PDB entry 6D6Q | electron microscopy, 3.45 A resolution | chains A and O of the 15 polymer chains in the assembly

[Chain A]
Protein: Exosome complex component RRP45
Source organism: Homo sapiens
UniProtKB: Q06265 (EXOS9_HUMAN), isoform Q06265-2; numbering as in UniProt (aligned over 1-456)
Amino-acid sequence (473 residues; numbered -16 to 456; the number before each row is that of its first residue; numbers below 1 keep their minus sign (Met-16 is residue -16)):
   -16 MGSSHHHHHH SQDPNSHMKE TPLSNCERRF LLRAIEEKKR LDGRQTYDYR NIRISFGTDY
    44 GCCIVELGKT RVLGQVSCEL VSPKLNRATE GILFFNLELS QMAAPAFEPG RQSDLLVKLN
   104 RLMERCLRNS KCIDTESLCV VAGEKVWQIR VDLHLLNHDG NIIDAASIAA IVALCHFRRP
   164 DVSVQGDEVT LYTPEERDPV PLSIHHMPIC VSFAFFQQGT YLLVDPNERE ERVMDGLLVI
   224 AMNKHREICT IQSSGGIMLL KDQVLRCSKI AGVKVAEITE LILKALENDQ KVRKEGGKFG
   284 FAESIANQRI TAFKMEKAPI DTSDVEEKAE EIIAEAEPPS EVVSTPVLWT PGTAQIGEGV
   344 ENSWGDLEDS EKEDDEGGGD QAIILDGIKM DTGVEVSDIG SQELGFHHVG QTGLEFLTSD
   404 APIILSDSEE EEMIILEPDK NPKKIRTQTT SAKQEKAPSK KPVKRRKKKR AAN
Disordered / not traced: -16 to 0, 288-456
Sequence notes: expression tag (-16 to 0)
UniProt features mapped onto this chain:
  - modified residue: Ser65 (Phosphoserine), Lys297 (N6-acetyllysine), Ser306 (Phosphoserine), Ser346 (Phosphoserine)
  - cross-link: Lys297 (Glycyl lysine isopeptide (Lys-Gly) (interchain with G-Cter in SUMO1))
  - natural variant: Leu14 (L14P: In PCH1D)
From the paper describing this entry:
  - binding site for DNA/RNA (chain O): Phe77, Arg111

[Chain O]
Molecule: DNA/RNA
Sequence (62 nucleotides; row label = number of the first residue in the row):
     1 GCGTCTTTAC GGTGCTCACC ACACCACACC ACACCACACC ACACCACACC ACACAAAAAA
    61 AA
Disordered / not traced: 1-3, 30-40

[Interface between chain A and chain O]
Residue-residue contacts (10):
  Lys67(A) - C42(O)  base contact
  Asn69(A) - A43(O)  sugar contact
  Leu76(A) - A41(O)  base contact
  Phe77(A) - A41(O)  base contact
  Arg104(A) - C42(O)  salt bridge to the phosphate
  Glu107(A) - A41(O)  hydrogen bond to the sugar
  Glu107(A) - C42(O)  sugar contact
  Arg111(A) - A41(O)  base contact
  Arg111(A) - C42(O)  hydrogen bond to the sugar
  Gln131(A) - A41(O)  base contact
Interface residues without a listed pair, chain A (9 interface residues in all): Ile75
Interface residues without a listed pair, chain O (4 interface residues in all): C45

[Overview]
9 residues of chain A face 4 of chain O across their interface, with 2 hydrogen bonds and 1 salt bridge. Among
the polar pairs are Glu107(A)-A41(O), Arg111(A)-C42(O) and Arg104(A)-C42(O). From the paper: a binding site
for DNA/RNA (chain O) at Phe77(A) and Arg111(A).
Chain A is Exosome complex component RRP45 (Homo sapiens) and chain O is DNA/RNA; the structure, Human nuclear
exosome-MTR4 RNA complex - overall reconstruction, was determined by electron microscopy, deposited together
with 6D6R.
